Entry 5C92 (X-ray diffraction, 2.10 A resolution); this record covers chain A.

[Chain A]
Molecule: Kelch domain-containing protein
From: Colletotrichum graminicola M1.001
UniProt: E3QHV8 (E3QHV8_COLGM); residues 1-482 here correspond to UniProt positions 25-506 (UniProt number = residue number + 24)
Chain sequence (488 residues; each row starts with the number of its first residue):
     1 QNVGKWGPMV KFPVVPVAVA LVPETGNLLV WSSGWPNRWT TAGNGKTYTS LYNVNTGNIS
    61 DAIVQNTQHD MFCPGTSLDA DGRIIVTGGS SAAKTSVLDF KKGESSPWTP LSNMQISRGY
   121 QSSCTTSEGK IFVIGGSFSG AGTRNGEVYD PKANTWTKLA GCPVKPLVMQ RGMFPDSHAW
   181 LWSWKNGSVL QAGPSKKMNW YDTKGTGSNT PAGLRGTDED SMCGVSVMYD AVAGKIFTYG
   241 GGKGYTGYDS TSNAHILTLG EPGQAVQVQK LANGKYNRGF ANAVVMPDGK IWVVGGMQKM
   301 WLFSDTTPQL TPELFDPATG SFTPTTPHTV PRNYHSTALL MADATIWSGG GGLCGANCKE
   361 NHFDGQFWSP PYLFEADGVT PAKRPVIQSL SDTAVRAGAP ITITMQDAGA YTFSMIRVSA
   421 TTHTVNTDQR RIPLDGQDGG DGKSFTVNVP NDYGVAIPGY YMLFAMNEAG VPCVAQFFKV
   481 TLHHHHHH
Not modelled in the structure: 1, 483-488
Construct notes: expression tag (483-488)
Cystine bridges: Cys354-Cys358
Covalently attached groups: N-acetylglucosamine (NAG) linked to Asn58, Asn186
Bound ions: Cu+: Tyr120, His335, His423
From the paper describing this entry:
  - Cu+ coordination: Tyr120, Tyr334, His335, His423
  - contacts within the chain: Cys73-Tyr120
  - post-translational modification sites: Tyr120
  - mutagenesis - F138W: abolished catalytic activity on alkanols
  - mutagenesis - F138W (1.2-fold): increased catalytic activity on 2,4-hexadienol and cinnamyl alcohol
  - mutagenesis - F138W: decreased catalytic activity on benzyl alcohol
  - post-translational modification sites: Asn58, Asn186 (proposed by the authors, not directly observed)

[Summary]
N-acetylglucosamine is covalently linked to Asn58 and Asn186. Tyr120, His335 and His423 coordinate Cu+. From
the paper: F138W abolishes catalytic activity on alkanols; Cu+ coordination by Tyr120, Tyr334 and His335 among
others.
Chain A is Kelch domain-containing protein (Colletotrichum graminicola M1.001); the structure, Novel fungal
alcohol oxidase with catalytic diversity among the AA5 family, in complex with copper, was determined by X-ray
diffraction, deposited together with 5C86.
